4NBG - chains A and B of the 6 polymer chains in the assembly; structure by X-ray diffraction, 1.85 A resolution.

Chain A (and B):
Name: Terminal oxygenase component of carbazole
Notes: EC 1.14.12.22; chain B of this document is another copy of the same molecule, construct and numbering; everything in this record applies to it too
Reference sequence: Q84II6 (Q84II6_JANS3); residues 1-384 here = UniProt positions 1-384
Sequence (392 residues; each row starts with the number of its first residue):
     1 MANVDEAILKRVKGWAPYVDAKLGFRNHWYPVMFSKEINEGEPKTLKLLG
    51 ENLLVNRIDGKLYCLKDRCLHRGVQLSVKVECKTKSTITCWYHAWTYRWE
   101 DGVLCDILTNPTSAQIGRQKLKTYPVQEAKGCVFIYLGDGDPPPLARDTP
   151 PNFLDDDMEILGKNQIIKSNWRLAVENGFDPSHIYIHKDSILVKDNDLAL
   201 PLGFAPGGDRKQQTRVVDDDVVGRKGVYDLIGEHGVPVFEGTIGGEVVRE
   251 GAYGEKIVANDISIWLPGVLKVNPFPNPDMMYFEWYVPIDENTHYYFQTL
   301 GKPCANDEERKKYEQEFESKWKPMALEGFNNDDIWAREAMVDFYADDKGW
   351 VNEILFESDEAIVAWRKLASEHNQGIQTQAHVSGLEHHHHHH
Disordered / not traced: 1, 390-392
Construct notes: engineered mutation Tyr282 (Gln in Q84II6); expression tag (385-392)
Ion coordination: 2Fe-2S cluster Fe: Cys69, His71, Cys90, His93; Fe2+: His183, His187, Asp333
Ligand contacts: 2Fe-2S cluster (FES): Cys69, His71, Arg72, Val74, Cys90, Tyr92, His93, Ala94, Trp95
Reported in the primary citation:
  - contacts within the chain: Tyr282-Glu284 (hydrogen bond), Tyr282-Gln298 (hydrogen bond)

How chain A and chain B interact:
Contacting residue pairs (77; chain A residue first):
  Arg11(A) - His388(B)
  Glu176(A) - Arg72(B)  salt bridge
  Asn177(A) - Tyr92(B)  hydrogen bond
  Asp180(A) - His93(B)  salt bridge
  Ser182(A) - His93(B)
  Ser182(A) - Thr109(B)
  His183(A) - Tyr92(B)
  His183(A) - His93(B)
  Tyr185(A) - Glu81(B)  hydrogen bond
  Tyr185(A) - Lys83(B)
  Tyr185(A) - Thr89(B)
  Tyr185(A) - Cys90(B)
  Tyr185(A) - Trp91(B)
  Tyr185(A) - Tyr92(B)
  Tyr185(A) - Ala94(B)
  Tyr185(A) - Leu108(B)
  Tyr185(A) - Thr109(B)
  Ile186(A) - Trp91(B)
  Ile186(A) - Tyr92(B)
  Lys188(A) - Glu81(B)  salt bridge
  Leu202(A) - Thr109(B)
  Gly203(A) - Thr109(B)
  Phe204(A) - Thr109(B)  hydrogen bond (backbone-backbone)
  Phe204(A) - Asn110(B)
  Ala205(A) - Asn110(B)
  Ala205(A) - Thr112(B)
  Pro206(A) - Asn110(B)
  Val238(A) - Leu108(B)
  Val238(A) - Pro111(B)
  Gly241(A) - Leu108(B)
  Thr242(A) - Asp106(B)
  Thr242(A) - Leu108(B)
  Ile243(A) - Lys83(B)
  Ile243(A) - Thr84(B)
  Ile243(A) - Thr87(B)
  Ile243(A) - Thr89(B)
  Ile243(A) - Thr96(B)
  Ile243(A) - Asp106(B)
  Ile243(A) - Leu108(B)  hydrophobic
  Gly244(A) - Asp106(B)  hydrogen bond (backbone-side chain)
  Val248(A) - Lys83(B)
  Val248(A) - Thr84(B)
  Trp335(A) - Val78(B)  hydrophobic
  Trp335(A) - Lys79(B)
  Trp335(A) - Trp91(B)  hydrophobic
  Ala336(A) - Trp91(B)  hydrophobic
  Ala339(A) - Val74(B)
  Ala339(A) - Trp91(B)  hydrophobic
  Met340(A) - Arg72(B)
  Met340(A) - Val74(B)  hydrophobic
  Met340(A) - Tyr92(B)
  Phe343(A) - Arg68(B)
  Phe343(A) - Arg72(B)
  Phe343(A) - Gly73(B)
  Tyr344(A) - Arg72(B)  hydrogen bond
  Asp346(A) - Ser383(B)
  Lys348(A) - Glu386(B)  salt bridge
  Asn352(A) - Ser383(B)  hydrogen bond (side chain-backbone)
  Glu353(A) - His71(B)
  Ile354(A) - Leu70(B)  hydrogen bond (backbone-backbone)
  Ile354(A) - His71(B)  hydrogen bond (backbone-backbone)
  Ile354(A) - Trp95(B)
  Ile354(A) - Gln115(B)
  Ile354(A) - Gln119(B)
  Leu355(A) - Gln115(B)  hydrogen bond (backbone-side chain)
  Phe356(A) - His71(B)
  Phe356(A) - Trp95(B)
  Phe356(A) - Ile107(B)  hydrophobic
  Phe356(A) - Thr109(B)
  Phe356(A) - Ser113(B)
  Phe356(A) - Gln115(B)
  Glu357(A) - Asn110(B)  hydrogen bond
  Glu357(A) - Ser113(B)  hydrogen bond
  Glu357(A) - Ala114(B)  hydrogen bond (side chain-backbone)
  Asp359(A) - His71(B)  salt bridge
  Ile362(A) - Arg72(B)
  Arg366(A) - Arg72(B)
Interface residues without a listed pair, chain A (39 interface residues in all): Arg249, Asp342
Interface residues without a listed pair, chain B (37 interface residues in all): Gln75, Gly384, His387

Overview:
The interface between chain A and chain B involves 39 residues on one side and 37 on the other; the contacts
include 12 hydrogen bonds and 5 salt bridges. Among the polar pairs are Glu176(A)-Arg72(B), Asp180(A)-His93(B)
and Lys188(A)-Glu81(B). Ligands of chain A: 2Fe-2S cluster. From the paper: contacts within the chain
involving Glu284(A), Tyr282(A) and Gln298(A).
Chain A and chain B are both Terminal oxygenase component of carbazole; the structure, Oxygenase with Gln282
replaced by Tyr and ferredoxin complex of carbazole 1,9a-dioxygenase, was determined by X-ray diffraction
together with 4NB8, 4NB9, 4NBA, 4NBB, 4NBC, 4NBD and 3 further entries from the same study.
